9CJE - chains B and D of the 4 polymer chains in the assembly; structure by electron microscopy, 2.22 A resolution.

Chain B (and D):
Molecule: Nitrogenase molybdenum-iron protein beta chain
From: Azotobacter vinelandii
Notes: EC 1.18.6.1; chain D of this document is another copy of the same molecule, construct and numbering; everything in this record applies to it too
Reference sequence: P07329 (NIFK_AZOVI); residue numbers follow UniProt; this construct covers 1-523
Amino-acid sequence (523 residues; numbered 1 to 523; the number before each row is that of its first residue):
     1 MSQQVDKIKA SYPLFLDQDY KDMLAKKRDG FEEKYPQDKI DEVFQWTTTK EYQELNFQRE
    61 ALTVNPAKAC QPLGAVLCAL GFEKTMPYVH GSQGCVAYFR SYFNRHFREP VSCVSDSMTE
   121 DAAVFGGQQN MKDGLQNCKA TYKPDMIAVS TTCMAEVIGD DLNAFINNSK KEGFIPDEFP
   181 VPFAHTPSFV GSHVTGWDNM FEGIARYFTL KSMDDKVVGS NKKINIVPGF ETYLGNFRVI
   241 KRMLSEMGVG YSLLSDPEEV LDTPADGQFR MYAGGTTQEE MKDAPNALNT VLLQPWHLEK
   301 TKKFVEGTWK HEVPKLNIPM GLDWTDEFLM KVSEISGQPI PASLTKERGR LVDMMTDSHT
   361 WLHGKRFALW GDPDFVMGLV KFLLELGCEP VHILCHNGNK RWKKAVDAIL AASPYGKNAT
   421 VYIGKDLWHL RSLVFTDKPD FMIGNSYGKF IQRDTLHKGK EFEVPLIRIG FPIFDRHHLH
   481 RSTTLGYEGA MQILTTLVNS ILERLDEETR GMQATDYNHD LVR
Unresolved in the structure: 1
Ion coordination: fe(8)-S(7) cluster Fe: C70, C95, C153 (shared with 3 residues of chain A); Fe ion site 1: R108, E109 (shared with D353(D), D357(D) of chain D); Fe ion site 2: D353, D357 (shared with R108(D), E109(D) of chain D)
Residues lining bound ligands: fe(8)-S(7) cluster (CLF): C70, P72, S92, G94, C95, Y98, F99, T152, C153, S188

Chain B / chain D interface:
Residue-residue contacts - 142 pairs, chain B then chain D:
  S11(B) - Y517(D)  hydrogen bond (backbone-side chain)
  S11(B) - N518(D)  hydrogen bond
  Y12(B) - E508(D)  hydrogen bond
  Y12(B) - T509(D)
  Y12(B) - T515(D)
  Y12(B) - Y517(D)
  Y12(B) - N518(D)
  F15(B) - Y517(D)
  L16(B) - A514(D)
  L16(B) - T515(D)
  K34(B) - Q513(D)  hydrogen bond
  Q37(B) - Q513(D)  hydrogen bond
  R105(B) - V522(D)
  R108(B) - D357(D)
  R108(B) - R523(D)  hydrogen bond (side chain-backbone)
  E109(B) - D353(D)
  R238(B) - R350(D)
  E258(B) - R350(D)  salt bridge
  E259(B) - K346(D)  salt bridge
  E259(B) - R350(D)  salt bridge
  D262(B) - R350(D)  salt bridge
  P264(B) - K346(D)
  P264(B) - G349(D)
  P264(B) - R350(D)
  A265(B) - G349(D)  hydrogen bond (backbone-backbone)
  A265(B) - V352(D)
  A265(B) - D353(D)
  K346(B) - E259(D)  salt bridge
  K346(B) - P264(D)
  G349(B) - P264(D)
  G349(B) - A265(D)  hydrogen bond (backbone-backbone)
  R350(B) - R238(D)
  R350(B) - E258(D)  salt bridge
  R350(B) - E259(D)  salt bridge
  R350(B) - D262(D)  salt bridge
  R350(B) - P264(D)
  R350(B) - R481(D)
  V352(B) - A265(D)
  D353(B) - E109(D)
  D353(B) - A265(D)
  M354(B) - H478(D)  hydrogen bond (backbone-side chain)
  M354(B) - R481(D)
  D357(B) - R108(D)
  D357(B) - H477(D)
  D357(B) - H478(D)
  S358(B) - H477(D)  hydrogen bond
  S358(B) - H478(D)  hydrogen bond
  W361(B) - H477(D)
  S446(B) - L521(D)
  Y447(B) - L521(D)  hydrophobic
  K449(B) - D506(D)  salt bridge
  K449(B) - H519(D)
  K449(B) - D520(D)  hydrogen bond (side chain-backbone)
  F450(B) - H519(D)
  F450(B) - L521(D)  hydrophobic
  Q452(B) - R510(D)
  R453(B) - R510(D)
  R453(B) - M512(D)  hydrogen bond
  R453(B) - D516(D)
  D454(B) - M512(D)
  L456(B) - R510(D)
  H457(B) - M512(D)
  E463(B) - R510(D)  salt bridge
  R468(B) - D506(D)  salt bridge
  F474(B) - L521(D)
  F474(B) - V522(D)
  F474(B) - R523(D)  hydrogen bond (backbone-backbone)
  D475(B) - L502(D)
  D475(B) - D506(D)
  D475(B) - L521(D)  hydrogen bond (backbone-backbone)
  D475(B) - R523(D)
  R476(B) - N499(D)
  R476(B) - L502(D)
  R476(B) - E503(D)
  R476(B) - D506(D)  salt bridge
  H477(B) - D357(D)
  H477(B) - S358(D)  hydrogen bond
  H477(B) - W361(D)
  H477(B) - T495(D)
  H477(B) - V498(D)
  H477(B) - N499(D)  hydrogen bond (backbone-side chain)
  H477(B) - L502(D)
  H477(B) - R523(D)  hydrogen bond (side chain-backbone)
  H478(B) - M354(D)  hydrogen bond (side chain-backbone)
  H478(B) - D357(D)
  H478(B) - S358(D)  hydrogen bond
  H478(B) - L494(D)
  H478(B) - T495(D)
  L479(B) - N499(D)
  R481(B) - M354(D)
  R481(B) - M491(D)
  M491(B) - R481(D)
  L494(B) - H478(D)
  V498(B) - H477(D)
  N499(B) - R476(D)
  N499(B) - H477(D)  hydrogen bond (side chain-backbone)
  N499(B) - L479(D)
  L502(B) - D475(D)
  L502(B) - R476(D)
  L502(B) - H477(D)
  E503(B) - R476(D)  salt bridge
  D506(B) - K449(D)  salt bridge
  D506(B) - R468(D)  salt bridge
  D506(B) - D475(D)
  D506(B) - R476(D)  salt bridge
  E507(B) - E507(D)
  E508(B) - Y12(D)  hydrogen bond
  T509(B) - Y12(D)
  R510(B) - Q452(D)
  R510(B) - R453(D)
  R510(B) - L456(D)
  R510(B) - E463(D)  salt bridge
  M512(B) - F44(D)  hydrophobic
  M512(B) - R453(D)
  M512(B) - D454(D)
  M512(B) - H457(D)
  Q513(B) - K34(D)  hydrogen bond
  Q513(B) - Q37(D)  hydrogen bond
  A514(B) - L16(D)
  T515(B) - Y12(D)
  T515(B) - L16(D)
  D516(B) - R453(D)
  Y517(B) - S11(D)  hydrogen bond (side chain-backbone)
  Y517(B) - Y12(D)
  Y517(B) - F15(D)
  Y517(B) - L16(D)
  N518(B) - S11(D)  hydrogen bond
  N518(B) - Y12(D)
  H519(B) - K449(D)
  H519(B) - F450(D)
  D520(B) - K449(D)  hydrogen bond (backbone-side chain)
  L521(B) - S446(D)
  L521(B) - Y447(D)  hydrophobic
  L521(B) - F450(D)  hydrophobic
  L521(B) - F474(D)
  L521(B) - D475(D)  hydrogen bond (backbone-backbone)
  V522(B) - R105(D)
  V522(B) - F474(D)
  R523(B) - R108(D)  hydrogen bond (backbone-side chain)
  R523(B) - F474(D)  hydrogen bond (backbone-backbone)
  R523(B) - D475(D)
  R523(B) - H477(D)  hydrogen bond (backbone-side chain)
Also at the interface, not in a pair above, chain B (71 interface residues in all): P13, I40, F44, T263, T495, L505
Also at the interface, not in a pair above, chain D (72 interface residues in all): P13, L14, I40, T263, L505

In short:
71 residues of chain B and 72 residues of chain D are in contact; the contacts include 31 hydrogen bonds and
17 salt bridges. Polar contacts include E258(B)-R350(D), E259(B)-K346(D) and E259(B)-R350(D). Bound to chain
B: fe(8)-S(7) cluster.
Both chains are Nitrogenase molybdenum-iron protein beta chain (Azotobacter vinelandii). Entry 9CJE (CryoEM
structure of nitrogenase MoFe-protein 20 second time point under alkaline turnover) was determined by electron
microscopy together with 9CJB, 9CJC, 9CJD and 9CJF from the same study.
